5LVC - chains a and c of the 3 polymer chains in the assembly; structure by electron microscopy, 4.20 A resolution (low resolution: residue-level contacts below are approximate; hydrogen-bond / salt-bridge calls are withheld).

# Chain a
Molecule: VP1
Organism: Aichi virus
UniProtKB: Q91QP4 (Q91QP4_AIV); residues 1-253 here correspond to UniProt positions 764-1016 (UniProt number = residue number + 763)
Chain sequence (253 residues; each row starts with the number of its first residue):
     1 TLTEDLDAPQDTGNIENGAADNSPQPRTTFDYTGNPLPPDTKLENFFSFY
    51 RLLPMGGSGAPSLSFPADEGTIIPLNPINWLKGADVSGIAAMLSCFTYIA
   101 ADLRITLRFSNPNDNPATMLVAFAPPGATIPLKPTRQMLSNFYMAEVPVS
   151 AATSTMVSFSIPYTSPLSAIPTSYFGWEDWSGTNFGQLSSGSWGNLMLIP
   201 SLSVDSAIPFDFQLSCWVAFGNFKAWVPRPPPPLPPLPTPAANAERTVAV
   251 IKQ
Unresolved in the structure: 1-30, 236-253
From the paper describing this entry:
  - conformationally variable residues (loop rearrangement, order/disorder transition): Thr-1 to Phe-30, Asp-31 to Asn-35

# Chain c
Molecule: VP3
Organism: Aichi virus
UniProtKB: O91464 (O91464_AIV); residues 1-223 here correspond to UniProt positions 542-764 (UniProt number = residue number + 541)
Chain sequence (223 residues; row label = number of the first residue in the row):
     1 HWKTRAVPGAGTFGSAVAGQELPLCGVRAYYPPNAYIPAQVRDWLEFAHR
    51 PGLMATVPWTMADEPAERLGIFPVSPSAIAGTGAPISYVISLFSQWRGEL
   101 AAHLLFTGSAQHYGRLVVCYTPAAPQPPSTMQEAMRGTYTVWDVNAASTL
   151 EFTIPFISNSYWKTVDVNNPDALLSTTGYVSIWVQNPLVGPHTAPASALV
   201 QAFISAGESFNVRLMQNPALTSQ

# Chain a / chain c interface
Residue-residue contacts (84; chain a residue first):
  Pro-38(a) / Arg-97(c)
  Asp-40(a) / Phe-93(c)
  Asp-40(a) / Leu-214(c)
  Thr-41(a) / Asp-43(c)
  Thr-41(a) / Trp-44(c)
  Thr-41(a) / Val-212(c)
  Lys-42(a) / Arg-42(c)
  Lys-42(a) / Asp-43(c)
  Leu-43(a) / Val-41(c)
  Leu-43(a) / Arg-42(c)
  Leu-43(a) / Trp-44(c)
  Phe-46(a) / Trp-44(c)
  Phe-46(a) / Met-215(c)
  Phe-49(a) / Ser-15(c)
  Phe-49(a) / Ala-16(c)
  Phe-49(a) / Met-215(c)
  Tyr-50(a) / Phe-13(c)
  Tyr-50(a) / Ser-15(c)
  Tyr-50(a) / Glu-21(c)
  Arg-51(a) / Met-215(c)
  Val-86(a) / Ala-219(c)
  Ser-87(a) / Asn-217(c)
  Ser-87(a) / Pro-218(c)
  Ser-87(a) / Ala-219(c)
  Met-92(a) / Pro-218(c)
  Cys-95(a) / Phe-47(c)
  Phe-96(a) / Val-41(c)
  Phe-96(a) / Phe-47(c)
  Arg-104(a) / Glu-21(c)
  Thr-106(a) / Phe-13(c)
  Val-121(a) / Leu-24(c)
  Phe-123(a) / Leu-24(c)
  Phe-123(a) / Cys-25(c)
  Tyr-143(a) / Leu-24(c)
  Tyr-143(a) / Gly-26(c)
  Tyr-143(a) / Val-27(c)
  Met-156(a) / Gly-11(c)
  Met-156(a) / Phe-13(c)
  Val-157(a) / Leu-22(c)
  Ser-158(a) / Gln-20(c)
  Ser-158(a) / Glu-21(c)
  Ser-158(a) / Leu-22(c)
  Phe-159(a) / Glu-21(c)
  Phe-159(a) / Leu-22(c)
  Phe-159(a) / Leu-24(c)
  Ser-160(a) / Glu-21(c)
  Ser-160(a) / Leu-22(c)
  Ser-160(a) / Pro-23(c)
  Ser-160(a) / Leu-24(c)
  Ser-160(a) / Cys-25(c)
  Ile-161(a) / Leu-24(c)
  Pro-162(a) / Cys-25(c)
  Pro-162(a) / Ala-29(c)
  Tyr-163(a) / Ala-29(c)
  Tyr-163(a) / Tyr-31(c)
  Thr-164(a) / Cys-25(c)
  Thr-164(a) / Ala-29(c)
  Ser-165(a) / Pro-32(c)
  Pro-166(a) / Pro-32(c)
  Leu-167(a) / Pro-32(c)
  Ser-168(a) / Pro-32(c)
  Ser-168(a) / Pro-33(c)
  Ser-168(a) / Asn-34(c)
  Ser-168(a) / Tyr-36(c)
  Ala-169(a) / Ile-37(c)
  Leu-196(a) / Leu-24(c)
  Trp-217(a) / Phe-13(c)
  Lys-224(a) / Gln-40(c)
  Ala-225(a) / Gln-40(c)
  Ala-225(a) / Val-41(c)
  Trp-226(a) / Asn-34(c)
  Trp-226(a) / Ile-37(c)
  Trp-226(a) / Pro-38(c)
  Trp-226(a) / Ala-39(c)
  Trp-226(a) / Gln-40(c)
  Val-227(a) / Pro-38(c)
  Val-227(a) / Ala-39(c)
  Pro-228(a) / Ala-39(c)
  Pro-228(a) / Val-41(c)
  Pro-228(a) / Phe-47(c)
  Arg-229(a) / Phe-47(c)
  Pro-231(a) / Tyr-88(c)
  Leu-234(a) / Ala-219(c)
  Pro-235(a) / Ser-222(c)
Also at the interface, not in a pair above, chain a (52 interface residues in all): Pro-39, Phe-47, Ser-48, Ala-91, Tyr-98, Met-144, Ala-145, Pro-232
Also at the interface, not in a pair above, chain c (41 interface residues in all): Gly-14, Leu-45, Trp-162, Arg-213

# Overview
Chain a and chain c form an interface of 52 and 41 residues respectively. From the paper: conformational
variability at Thr-1(a) and Asp-31(a).
Here chain a is VP1 and chain c is VP3, both from Aichi virus. Entry 5LVC (Aichi virus 1: empty particle) was
determined by electron microscopy.
